PDB entry 2W5Z | X-ray diffraction, 2.20 A resolution | chains A and C

[Chain A]
Molecule: Histone-lysine N-methyltransferase hrx
Organism: Homo sapiens
Notes: EC 2.1.1.43; fragment: methyltransferase domain, residues 3785-3969
Reference sequence: Q03164 (HRX_HUMAN); residues 3785-3969 here = UniProt positions 3785-3969
Chain sequence (192 residues; numbered 3778 to 3969; the number before each row is that of its first residue):
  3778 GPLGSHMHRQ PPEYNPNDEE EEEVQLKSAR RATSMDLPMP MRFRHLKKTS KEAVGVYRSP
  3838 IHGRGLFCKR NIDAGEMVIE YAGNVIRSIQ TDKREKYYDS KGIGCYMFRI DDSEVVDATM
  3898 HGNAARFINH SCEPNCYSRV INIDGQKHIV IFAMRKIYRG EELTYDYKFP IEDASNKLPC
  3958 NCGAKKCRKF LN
Unresolved in the structure: 3778-3789
Bound ions: Zn2+: Cys3909, Cys3957, Cys3959
Residues lining bound ligands: S-adenosylhomocysteine (SAH): Ile3838, His3839, Gly3840, Arg3841, Tyr3883, Arg3903, Phe3904, Ile3905, Asn3906, His3907, Ser3908, Tyr3944, Pro3956, Cys3957, Asn3958, Cys3959, Leu3968
Curated features (UniProtKB/Swiss-Prot):
  - binding site (S-adenosyl-L-methionine): His3839, Arg3841, Tyr3883, Asn3906, His3907, Asn3958
  - binding site (Zn(2+)): Cys3909, Cys3957, Cys3959, Cys3964
  - modified residue: Cys3882 (S-methylcysteine)

[Chain C]
Molecule: Histone peptide
Organism: Homo sapiens
Notes: EC 2.1.1.43
Chain sequence (9 residues; each row starts with the number of its first residue):
     1 ARTKQTARY
Unresolved in the structure: 1
Modified / non-standard residues: Lys4 (n-dimethyl-lysine; MLY)

[Chain A / chain C interface]
Pairs across the interface (32; chain A residue first):
  Tyr3858(A) - Lys4(C)
  Tyr3883(A) - Lys4(C)
  Met3884(A) - Thr3(C)
  Met3884(A) - Lys4(C)  hydrogen bond (backbone-backbone)
  Phe3885(A) - Lys4(C)
  Phe3885(A) - Gln5(C)
  Phe3885(A) - Arg8(C)
  Phe3885(A) - Tyr9(C)
  Arg3886(A) - Lys4(C)  hydrogen bond (backbone-backbone)
  Arg3886(A) - Thr6(C)
  Arg3886(A) - Tyr9(C)  hydrogen bond (backbone-side chain)
  Ile3887(A) - Thr6(C)
  Ile3887(A) - Tyr9(C)
  Asp3888(A) - Thr6(C)
  Ala3902(A) - Lys4(C)
  Arg3903(A) - Lys4(C)
  Ile3905(A) - Lys4(C)
  Ser3915(A) - Arg8(C)  hydrogen bond
  Ser3915(A) - Tyr9(C)
  Arg3916(A) - Tyr9(C)
  Val3917(A) - Tyr9(C)  hydrophobic
  Ile3926(A) - Tyr9(C)
  Tyr3942(A) - Lys4(C)
  Tyr3942(A) - Arg8(C)
  Asp3943(A) - Arg8(C)  hydrogen bond (backbone-side chain)
  Tyr3944(A) - Gln5(C)  hydrogen bond (backbone-side chain)
  Tyr3944(A) - Arg8(C)  hydrogen bond (backbone-side chain)
  Lys3945(A) - Gln5(C)  hydrogen bond (backbone-side chain)
  Lys3945(A) - Ala7(C)
  Lys3945(A) - Arg8(C)
  Phe3946(A) - Gln5(C)  hydrogen bond (backbone-side chain)
  Pro3947(A) - Gln5(C)
Other interface residues (no listed pair), chain A (24 interface residues in all): Glu3872, Asp3889, Val3892, Tyr3914
Other interface residues (no listed pair), chain C (8 interface residues in all): Arg2

[In short]
The interface between chain A and chain C involves 24 residues on one side and 8 on the other; the contacts
include 9 hydrogen bonds. Among the polar pairs are Arg3886(A)-Tyr9(C), Ser3915(A)-Arg8(C) and
Asp3943(A)-Arg8(C). Chain A binds S-adenosylhomocysteine.
Chain A is Histone-lysine N-methyltransferase hrx and chain C is Histone peptide, both from Homo sapiens; the
structure, Ternary Complex of the Mixed Lineage Leukaemia (MLL1) SET Domain with the cofactor product
S-Adenosylhomocysteine and ..., was determined by X-ray diffraction together with 2W5Y from the same study.
